Entry 8UX5 (X-ray diffraction, 3.06 A resolution); this record covers chain A.

# Chain A
Name: Selenoxide synthase OvsA
Source organism: Halomonas utahensis
Sequence (473 residues; row label = number of the first residue in the row; numbers below 1 keep their minus sign (Met-19 is residue -19)):
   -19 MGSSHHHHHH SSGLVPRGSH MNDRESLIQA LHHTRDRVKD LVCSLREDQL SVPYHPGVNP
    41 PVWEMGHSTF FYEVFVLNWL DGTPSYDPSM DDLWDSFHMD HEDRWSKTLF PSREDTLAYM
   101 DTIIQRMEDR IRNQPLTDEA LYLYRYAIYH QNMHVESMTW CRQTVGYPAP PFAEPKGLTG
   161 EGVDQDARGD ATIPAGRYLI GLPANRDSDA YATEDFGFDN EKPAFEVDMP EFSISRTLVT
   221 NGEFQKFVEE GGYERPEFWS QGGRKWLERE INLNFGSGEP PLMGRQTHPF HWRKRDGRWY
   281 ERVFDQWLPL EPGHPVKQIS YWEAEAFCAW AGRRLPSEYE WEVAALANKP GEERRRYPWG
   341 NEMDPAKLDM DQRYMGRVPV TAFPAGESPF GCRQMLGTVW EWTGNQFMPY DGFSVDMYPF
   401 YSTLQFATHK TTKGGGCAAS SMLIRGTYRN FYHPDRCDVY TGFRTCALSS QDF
Not modelled in the structure: -19 to 0, 450-453
Metal / ion sites: Fe ion: His47, His130, His134; Na+: Met375, Gly377, Val379, Glu381
What the authors report for this chain:
  - specificity-determining residues: Asn430, Phe431 (proposed by the authors, not directly observed)

# Overview
His47, His130 and His134 coordinate a Fe ion ion. Met375, Gly377, Val379 and Glu381 form the Na+ site. The
paper reports specificity determinants Asn430 and Phe431.
Chain A is Selenoxide synthase OvsA (Halomonas utahensis); the structure, OvsA M401Y/Q430N/A431F from
Halomonas utahensis, a hercynine-binding variant with selenoneine-biosynthetic activity, was determined by
X-ray diffraction (same publication as 8U41 and 8U42).
